4GFH - chains A and F of the 10 polymer chains in the assembly; structure by X-ray diffraction, 4.41 A resolution (low resolution: residue-level contacts below are approximate; hydrogen-bond / salt-bridge calls are withheld).

[Chain A (and F)]
Protein: DNA topoisomerase 2
From: Saccharomyces cerevisiae
Notes: EC 5.99.1.3; chain F of this document is another copy of the same molecule, construct and numbering; everything in this record applies to it too
Reference sequence: P06786 (TOP2_YEAST); residue numbers follow UniProt; this construct covers 1-1177
Chain sequence (1178 residues; each row starts with the number of its first residue):
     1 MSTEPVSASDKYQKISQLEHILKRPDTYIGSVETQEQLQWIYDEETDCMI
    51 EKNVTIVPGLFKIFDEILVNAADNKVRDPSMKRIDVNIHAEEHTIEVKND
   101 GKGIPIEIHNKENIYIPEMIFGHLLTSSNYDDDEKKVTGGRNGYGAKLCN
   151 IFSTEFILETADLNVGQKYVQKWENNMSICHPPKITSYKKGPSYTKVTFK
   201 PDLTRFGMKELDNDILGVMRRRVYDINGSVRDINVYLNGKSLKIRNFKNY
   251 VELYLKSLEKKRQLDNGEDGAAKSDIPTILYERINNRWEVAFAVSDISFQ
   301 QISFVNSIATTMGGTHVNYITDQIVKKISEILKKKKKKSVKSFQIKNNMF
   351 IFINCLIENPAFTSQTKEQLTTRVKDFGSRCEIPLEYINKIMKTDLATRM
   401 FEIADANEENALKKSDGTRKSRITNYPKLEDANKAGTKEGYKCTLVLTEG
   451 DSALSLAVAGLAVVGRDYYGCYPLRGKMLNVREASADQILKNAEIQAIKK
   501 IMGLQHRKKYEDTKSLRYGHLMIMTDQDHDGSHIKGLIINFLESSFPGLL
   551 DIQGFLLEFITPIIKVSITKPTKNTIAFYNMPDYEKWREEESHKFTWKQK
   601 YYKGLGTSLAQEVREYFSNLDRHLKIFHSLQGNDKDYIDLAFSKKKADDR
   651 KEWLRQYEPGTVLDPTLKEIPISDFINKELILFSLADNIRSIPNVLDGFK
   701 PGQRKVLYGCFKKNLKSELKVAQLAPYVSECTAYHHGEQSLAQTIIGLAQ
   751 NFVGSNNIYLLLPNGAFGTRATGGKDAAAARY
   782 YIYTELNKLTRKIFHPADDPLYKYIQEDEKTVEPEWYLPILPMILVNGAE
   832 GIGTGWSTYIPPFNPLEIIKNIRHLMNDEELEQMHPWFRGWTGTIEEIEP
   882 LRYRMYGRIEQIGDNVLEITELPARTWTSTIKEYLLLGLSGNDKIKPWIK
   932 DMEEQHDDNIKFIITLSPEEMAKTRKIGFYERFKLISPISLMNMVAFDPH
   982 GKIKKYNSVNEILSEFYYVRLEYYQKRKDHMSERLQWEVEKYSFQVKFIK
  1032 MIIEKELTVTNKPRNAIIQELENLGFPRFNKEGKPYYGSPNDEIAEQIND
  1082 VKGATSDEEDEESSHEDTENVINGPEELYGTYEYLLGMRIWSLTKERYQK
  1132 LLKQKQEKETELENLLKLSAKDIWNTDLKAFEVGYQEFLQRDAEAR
Unresolved in the structure: 1-6, 259-275, 409-420, 603-606, 1071-1106 (chain F: 1-6, 259-275, 405-420, 603-606, 1071-1106)
Modified / non-standard residues: Y782 (o-phosphotyrosine; PTR)
Metal / ion sites: Mg2+: N70 (together with AMP-PNP)
Residues lining bound ligands: AMP-PNP (ANP; phosphoaminophosphonic acid-adenylate ester): E66, N70, D73, N74, R77, N99, I104, I120, F121, T126, S127, S128, N129, G139, G140, R141, N142, G143, Y144, G145, A146, K147, T195, Q365, K367
Reported in the primary citation:
  - binding site for AMP-PNP: K367 (citing earlier work)
  - conformationally variable residues (order/disorder transition): K335 to S339

[How chain A and chain F interact]
Residue-residue contacts - 216 pairs, chain A then chain F:
  A8(A) with E107(F); I116(F)
  S9(A) with E107(F); H109(F); N110(F)
  K11(A) with R77(F); S128(F)
  Y12(A) with R77(F); P105(F); H109(F); I116(F); M119(F); I120(F)
  Q13(A) with M119(F); T126(F); S127(F); Y130(F)
  K14(A) with E112(F); M119(F); H123(F); L125(F); T126(F)
  I15(A) with L125(F); Y130(F)
  S16(A) with L125(F)
  Q17(A) with Q17(F); L125(F)
  H20(A) with L125(F); N142(F)
  K23(A) with Y130(F)
  R24(A) with N129(F); Y130(F); D132(F); R141(F)
  D26(A) with A361(F); F362(F); T371(F)
  Y28(A) with Y144(F)
  E33(A) with R373(F)
  T34(A) with R373(F)
  Q35(A) with R373(F)
  R77(A) with K11(F); Y12(F)
  P105(A) with Y12(F)
  E107(A) with A8(F); S9(F)
  H109(A) with S9(F); Y12(F)
  N110(A) with S9(F)
  E112(A) with K14(F)
  I116(A) with A8(F); Y12(F)
  M119(A) with Y12(F); Q13(F); K14(F)
  I120(A) with Y12(F)
  H123(A) with K14(F)
  L125(A) with K14(F); I15(F); S16(F); Q17(F); H20(F)
  T126(A) with Q13(F); K14(F)
  S127(A) with Q13(F)
  S128(A) with K11(F)
  N129(A) with R24(F)
  Y130(A) with Q13(F); I15(F); K23(F); R24(F)
  D132(A) with R24(F)
  R141(A) with R24(F)
  N142(A) with H20(F)
  Y144(A) with Y28(F)
  D296(A) with K341(F)
  I297(A) with K341(F); F343(F)
  M312(A) with Q369(F)
  K333(A) with D924(F)
  K341(A) with D296(F); I297(F); N348(F); R399(F)
  F343(A) with I297(F); F343(F); N347(F); N348(F)
  N347(A) with F343(F); N347(F)
  N348(A) with K341(F); F343(F)
  A361(A) with D26(F)
  F362(A) with D26(F)
  T363(A) with S364(F)
  S364(A) with T363(F)
  Q369(A) with M312(F)
  T371(A) with D26(F)
  R373(A) with E33(F); T34(F); Q35(F)
  T398(A) with L490(F)
  R399(A) with K341(F)
  F401(A) with K491(F)
  R422(A) with L920(F); D932(F); M933(F)
  E430(A) with K913(F); E935(F)
  N433(A) with E934(F); E935(F)
  S455(A) with A766(F)
  A462(A) with H937(F); D938(F)
  R466(A) with E935(F); Q936(F); H937(F)
  D467(A) with E934(F)
  L490(A) with T398(F)
  K491(A) with F401(F)
  D526(A) with Y782(F)
  Y601(A) with Y784(F)
  T607(A) with N764(F); G765(F); Y782(F); Y782(F)
  Q611(A) with E1175(F); A1176(F)
  R614(A) with D939(F); E1175(F); A1176(F); R1177(F)
  L719(A) with E730(F)
  K720(A) with E738(F)
  A722(A) with P726(F); E738(F)
  Q723(A) with P726(F); S729(F); E730(F)
  P726(A) with A722(F); Q723(F); P726(F)
  S729(A) with Q723(F)
  E730(A) with L719(F); Q723(F)
  G737(A) with R781(F)
  E738(A) with K720(F); A722(F); Q723(F); R781(F)
  N764(A) with T607(F)
  G765(A) with T607(F)
  A766(A) with S455(F)
  R781(A) with G737(F); E738(F)
  Y782(A) with D526(F); T607(F)
  Y782(A) with T607(F)
  Y784(A) with Y601(F)
  K913(A) with E430(F)
  L920(A) with R422(F)
  D924(A) with K333(F)
  D932(A) with R422(F)
  M933(A) with R422(F)
  E934(A) with N433(F); D467(F)
  E935(A) with E430(F); R466(F)
  Q936(A) with R466(F)
  H937(A) with A462(F); R466(F)
  D938(A) with A462(F)
  D939(A) with R614(F)
  I1034(A) with T1041(F)
  V1040(A) with L1124(F); T1125(F)
  T1041(A) with I1034(F); L1124(F)
  N1042(A) with L1124(F); T1125(F); K1126(F)
  P1044(A) with K1126(F); E1127(F)
  R1045(A) with W1122(F); E1127(F)
  I1048(A) with T1125(F)
  E1114(A) with W1122(F)
  L1117(A) with I1121(F); W1122(F)
  G1118(A) with R1120(F); W1122(F)
  M1119(A) with I1121(F)
  R1120(A) with G1118(F); R1120(F)
  I1121(A) with L1117(F); M1119(F); L1124(F)
  W1122(A) with R1045(F); E1114(F); L1117(F)
  L1124(A) with V1040(F); T1041(F); N1042(F); I1121(F)
  T1125(A) with V1040(F); N1042(F); I1048(F)
  K1126(A) with N1042(F); P1044(F)
  E1127(A) with P1044(F); R1045(F)
  E1175(A) with Q611(F); R614(F)
  A1176(A) with Q611(F); R614(F)
  R1177(A) with R614(F)
Other interface residues (no listed pair), chain A (143 interface residues in all): T27, I108, D131, S298, K334, K335, K336, Q344, I403, A406, L429, E449, D451, S452, D487, L609, Y734, H736, P763, D776, A778, K925, F1029, N1046, L1116, S1123
Other interface residues (no listed pair), chain F (142 interface residues in all): T27, I108, D131, S298, K334, K335, K336, Q344, E402, I403, L429, D451, S452, D487, L609, Y734, H736, P763, D776, A778, K925, F1029, N1046, L1116, S1123

[In short]
The interface between chain A and chain F involves 143 residues on one side and 142 on the other. Chain A
binds AMP-PNP. The paper reports a binding site for AMP-PNP at K367(A); conformational variability at K335(A).
Both chains are DNA topoisomerase 2 (Saccharomyces cerevisiae). Entry 4GFH (Topoisomerase II-DNA-AMPPNP
complex) was determined by X-ray diffraction.
